Entry 2KI6 (solution NMR); this record covers chains C and D of the 6 polymer chains in the assembly.

# Chain C
Name: Protein S100-A13
From: Homo sapiens
UniProt: Q99584 (S10AD_HUMAN); residues 1-98 here = UniProt positions 1-98
Amino-acid sequence (98 residues; row label = number of the first residue in the row):
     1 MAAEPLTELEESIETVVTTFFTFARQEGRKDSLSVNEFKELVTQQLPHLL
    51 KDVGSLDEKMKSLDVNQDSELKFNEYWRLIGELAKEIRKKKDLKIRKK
Modified positions: Lys97 (D-lysine; DLY); Lys98 (D-lysine; DLY)

# Chain D
Name: Protein S100-A13
From: Homo sapiens
UniProt: Q99584 (S10AD_HUMAN); numbering as in UniProt (aligned over 1-98)
Amino-acid sequence (98 residues; each row starts with the number of its first residue):
     1 MAAEPLTELEESIETVVTTFFTFARQEGRKDSLSVNEFKELVTQQLPHLL
    51 KDVGSLDEKMKSLDVNQDSELKFNEYWRLIGELAKEIRKKKDLKIRKK
Modified positions: Lys94 (D-lysine; DLY)

# How chain C and chain D interact
Contacting residue pairs (22):
  Glu8(C) - Thr15(D)
  Glu8(C) - Val16(D)
  Glu8(C) - Thr19(D)
  Glu8(C) - Gln45(D)
  Leu9(C) - Leu46(D)
  Leu9(C) - Leu83(D)
  Ser12(C) - Ser12(D)
  Ser12(C) - Val16(D)
  Ile13(C) - Ala84(D)
  Ile13(C) - Ile87(D)
  Thr15(C) - Leu9(D)
  Thr15(C) - Ser12(D)
  Val16(C) - Leu9(D)
  Phe73(C) - Arg88(D)
  Gly81(C) - Trp77(D)
  Ala84(C) - Trp77(D)
  Lys85(C) - Asn74(D)
  Ile87(C) - Glu10(D)
  Ile87(C) - Ile13(D)
  Arg88(C) - Phe73(D)
  Lys98(C) - Ala3(D)
  Lys98(C) - Glu4(D)
Interface residues without a listed pair, chain C (17 interface residues in all): Thr7, Gln45, Trp77, Ile80
Interface residues without a listed pair, chain D (21 interface residues in all): Ala2, Ile80, Gly81

# Summary
17 residues of chain C face 21 of chain D across their interface.
Chain C is Protein S100-A13 and chain D is Protein S100-A13, both from Homo sapiens; the structure, The
FGF1-S100A13-C2A hetero-hexameric complex structure: A component in the non-classical pathway for FGF1
secretion, was determined by solution NMR (same publication as 2KI4).
